Entry 1TYV (X-ray diffraction, 1.80 A resolution); this record covers chain A.

[Chain A]
Protein: Tailspike protein
Organism: Enterobacteria phage P22
Notes: fragment: residues 109-666 lacking the n-terminal, head-binding domain
UniProt: P12528 (TSPE_BPP22); residues 113-666 here correspond to UniProt positions 114-667 (UniProt number = residue number + 1)
Chain sequence (554 residues; row label = number of the first residue in the row):
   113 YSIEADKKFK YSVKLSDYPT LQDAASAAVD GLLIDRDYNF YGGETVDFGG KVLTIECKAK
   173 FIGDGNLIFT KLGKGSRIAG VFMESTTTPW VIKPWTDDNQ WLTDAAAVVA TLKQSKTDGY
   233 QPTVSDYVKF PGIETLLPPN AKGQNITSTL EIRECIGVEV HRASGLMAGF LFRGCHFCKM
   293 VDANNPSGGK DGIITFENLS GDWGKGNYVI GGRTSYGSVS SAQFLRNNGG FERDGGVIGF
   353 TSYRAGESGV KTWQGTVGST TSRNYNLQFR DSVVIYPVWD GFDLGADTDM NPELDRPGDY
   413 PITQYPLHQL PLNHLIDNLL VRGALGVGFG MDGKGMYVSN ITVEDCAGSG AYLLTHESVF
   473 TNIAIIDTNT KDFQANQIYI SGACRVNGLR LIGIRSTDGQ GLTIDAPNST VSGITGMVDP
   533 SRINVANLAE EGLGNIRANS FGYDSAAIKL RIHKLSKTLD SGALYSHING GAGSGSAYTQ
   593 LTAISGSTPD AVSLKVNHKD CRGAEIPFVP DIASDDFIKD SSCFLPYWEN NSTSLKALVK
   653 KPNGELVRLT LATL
Not modelled in the structure: 401-407, 509-513
Swiss-Prot annotation at these positions:
  - active site: Glu-359, Asp-392, Asp-395

[Overview]
From UniProt: 3 active-site residues.
Chain A is Tailspike protein (Enterobacteria phage P22); the structure, Structure of tailspike-protein, was
determined by X-ray diffraction together with 1TYU, 1TYW and 1TYX from the same study.
